PDB entry 9BTI | electron microscopy, 4.14 A resolution (low resolution: residue-level contacts below are approximate; hydrogen-bond / salt-bridge calls are withheld) | chains D and E of the 8 polymer chains in the assembly

== Chain D ==
Name: Fab 40591-a.01 heavy chain
Organism: Macaca mulatta
Notes: antibody fragment or engineered binder
Chain sequence (245 residues; row label = number of the first residue in the row; a row labelled like 82A-82C holds insertion residues (82A, then the next letters in order)):
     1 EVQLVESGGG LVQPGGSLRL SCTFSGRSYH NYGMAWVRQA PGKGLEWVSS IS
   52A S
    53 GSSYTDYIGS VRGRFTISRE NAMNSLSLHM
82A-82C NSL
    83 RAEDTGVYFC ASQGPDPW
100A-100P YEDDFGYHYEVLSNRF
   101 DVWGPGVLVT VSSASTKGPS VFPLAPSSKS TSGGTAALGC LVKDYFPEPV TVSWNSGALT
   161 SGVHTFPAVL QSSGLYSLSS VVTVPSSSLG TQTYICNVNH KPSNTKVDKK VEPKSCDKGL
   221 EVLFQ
Disordered / not traced: 113-225
Disulfides: Cys22-Cys92

== Chain E ==
Name: Fab 40591-a.01 light chain
Organism: Macaca mulatta
Notes: antibody fragment or engineered binder
Chain sequence (214 residues; numbered 1 to 214; the number before each row is that of its first residue):
     1 DIQMTQSPSS LSASVGDRVT ITCRASQTVS SNLAWYQQKP GKAPKFLIYD SSTLATGVPS
    61 RFSGSGSGTE FTLTISSLQP EDFATYYCQQ HYSRPVTFGG GTKVEIKRTV AAPSVFIFPP
   121 SDEQLKSGTA SVVCLLNNFY PREAKVQWKV DNALQSGNSQ ESVTEQDSKD STYSLSSTLT
   181 LSKADYEKHK VYACEVTHQG LSSPVTKSFN RGEC
Disordered / not traced: 108-214
Disulfides: Cys23-Cys88

== Interface between chain D and chain E ==
Contacting residue pairs (29):
  Gln39(D) with Gln38(E); Tyr87(E)
  Lys43(D) with Tyr87(E)
  Gly44(D) with Tyr87(E)
  Leu45(D) with Pro44(E); Tyr87(E); Phe98(E)
  Trp47(D) with Arg94(E); Pro95(E); Val96(E)
  Asp58(D) with Arg94(E)
  Leu100L(D) with Arg94(E)
  Asn100N(D) with Gln89(E); His91(E); Arg94(E); Val96(E)
  Arg100O(D) with Tyr36(E); Tyr49(E); Asp50(E); Gln89(E)
  Phe100P(D) with Tyr36(E); Phe46(E); Gln89(E); Phe98(E)
  Asp101(D) with Phe46(E)
  Trp103(D) with Tyr36(E); Ala43(E); Pro44(E)
  Gly104(D) with Ala43(E)
Interface residues without a listed pair, chain D (18 interface residues in all): Val37, Glu46, Ile60, Phe91, Pro105
Interface residues without a listed pair, chain E (17 interface residues in all): Lys42, Gly99, Gly100

== Overview ==
Chain D and chain E form an interface of 18 and 17 residues respectively.
Chain D is Fab 40591-a.01 heavy chain and chain E is Fab 40591-a.01 light chain, both from Macaca mulatta; the
structure, Rhesus Fab 40591-a.01 in complex with T250.4 RnS SOSIP Env, was determined by electron microscopy,
deposited together with 9BNK, 9BNM, 9BNP, 9BTH, 9BTJ, 9BTL and 9BTV.
